8P0W - chains E and G of the 12 polymer chains in the assembly; structure by electron microscopy, 2.90 A resolution.

== Chain E ==
Name: COMM domain-containing protein 5
Source organism: Homo sapiens
UniProtKB: Q9GZQ3 (COMD5_HUMAN); residues 1-224 here = UniProt positions 1-224
Chain sequence (224 residues; each row starts with the number of its first residue):
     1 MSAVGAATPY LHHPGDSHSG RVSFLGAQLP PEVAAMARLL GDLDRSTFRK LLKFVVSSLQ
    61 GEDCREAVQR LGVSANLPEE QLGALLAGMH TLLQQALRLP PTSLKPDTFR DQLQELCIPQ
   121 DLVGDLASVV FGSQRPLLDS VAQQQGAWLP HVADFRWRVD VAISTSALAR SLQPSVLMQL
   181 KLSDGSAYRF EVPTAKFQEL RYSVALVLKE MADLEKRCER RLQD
Disordered / not traced: 1-22
Curated features (UniProtKB/Swiss-Prot):
  - modified residue: Ser-2 (N-acetylserine)

== Chain G ==
Name: COMM domain-containing protein 7
Source organism: Homo sapiens
UniProtKB: Q86VX2 (COMD7_HUMAN); residue numbers follow UniProt; this construct covers 1-200
Chain sequence (200 residues; numbered 1 to 200; the number before each row is that of its first residue):
     1 MGRLHCTEDP VPEAVGGDMQ QLNQLGAQQF SALTEVLFHF LTEPKEVERF LAQLSEFATT
    61 NQISLGSLRS IVKSLLLVPN GALKKSLTAK QVQADFITLG LSEEKATYFS EKWKQNAPTL
   121 ARWAIGQTLM INQLIDMEWK FGVTSGSSEL EKVGSIFLQL KLVVKKGNQT ENVYIELTLP
   181 QFYSFLHEME RVRTSMECFC

== How chain E and chain G interact ==
Contacting residue pairs - 29 pairs, chain E then chain G:
  Arg-156(E) / Ser-148(G)
  Arg-156(E) / Glu-149(G)  salt bridge
  Trp-157(E) / Ser-147(G)  hydrogen bond (backbone-side chain)
  Trp-157(E) / Ser-148(G)  hydrogen bond (backbone-backbone)
  Arg-158(E) / Thr-144(G)
  Arg-158(E) / Gly-146(G)
  Arg-158(E) / Phe-157(G)
  Arg-158(E) / Gln-159(G)  hydrogen bond
  Arg-158(E) / Glu-176(G)  salt bridge
  Val-159(E) / Thr-144(G)
  Val-159(E) / Ser-145(G)  hydrogen bond (backbone-backbone)
  Val-159(E) / Gly-146(G)  hydrogen bond (backbone-backbone)
  Asp-160(E) / Val-143(G)
  Asp-160(E) / Thr-144(G)  hydrogen bond
  Asp-160(E) / Phe-157(G)
  Val-161(E) / Gly-142(G)
  Val-161(E) / Val-143(G)  hydrogen bond (backbone-backbone)
  Ala-162(E) / Lys-140(G)
  Ala-162(E) / Phe-141(G)
  Ile-163(E) / Phe-141(G)  hydrogen bond (backbone-backbone)
  Ile-163(E) / Gly-142(G)
  Ile-163(E) / Val-143(G)
  Ser-164(E) / Trp-139(G)
  Ser-164(E) / Lys-140(G)
  Ser-164(E) / Phe-141(G)  hydrogen bond (backbone-backbone)
  Thr-165(E) / Trp-139(G)
  Ser-166(E) / Glu-138(G)
  Ser-166(E) / Trp-139(G)  hydrogen bond (side chain-backbone)
  Glu-191(E) / Lys-140(G)  salt bridge
Other interface residues (no listed pair), chain E (13 interface residues in all): Ser-175
Other interface residues (no listed pair), chain G (16 interface residues in all): Met-137

== In short ==
The interface between chain E and chain G involves 13 residues on one side and 16 on the other; the contacts
include 10 hydrogen bonds and 3 salt bridges. Polar contacts include Arg-156(E)/Glu-149(G),
Arg-158(E)/Glu-176(G) and Glu-191(E)/Lys-140(G).
Chain E is COMM domain-containing protein 5 and chain G is COMM domain-containing protein 7, both from Homo
sapiens; the structure, Structure of the human Commander complex COMMD ring, was determined by electron
microscopy, deposited together with 8P0V and 8P0X.
